5MPD - chains T and S of the 13 polymer chains in the assembly; structure by electron microscopy, 4.10 A resolution (low resolution: residue-level contacts below are approximate; hydrogen-bond / salt-bridge calls are withheld).

== Chain T ==
Name: 26S proteasome regulatory subunit RPN12
From: Saccharomyces cerevisiae (strain ATCC 204508 / S288c)
UniProtKB: P32496 (RPN12_YEAST); numbering as in UniProt (aligned over 1-274)
Amino-acid sequence (274 residues; numbered 1 to 274; the number before each row is that of its first residue):
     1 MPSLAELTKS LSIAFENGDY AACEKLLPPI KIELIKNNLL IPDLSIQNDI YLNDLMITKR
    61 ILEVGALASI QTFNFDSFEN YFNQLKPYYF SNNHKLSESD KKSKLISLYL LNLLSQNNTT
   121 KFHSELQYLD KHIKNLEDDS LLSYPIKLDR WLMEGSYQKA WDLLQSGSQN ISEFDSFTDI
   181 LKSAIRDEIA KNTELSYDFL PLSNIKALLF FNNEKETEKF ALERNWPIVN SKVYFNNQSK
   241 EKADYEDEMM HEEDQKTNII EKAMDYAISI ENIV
Not modelled in the structure: 1-6, 273-274

== Chain S ==
Name: 26S proteasome regulatory subunit RPN3
From: Saccharomyces cerevisiae (strain ATCC 204508 / S288c)
UniProtKB: P40016 (RPN3_YEAST); residues 1-523 here = UniProt positions 1-523
Amino-acid sequence (523 residues; numbered 1 to 523; the number before each row is that of its first residue):
     1 MASTAVMMDV DSSGVNDLHH SEKKYAEEDQ VQELLKVLNE ISKTTLTLDP RYIWRSLKDL
    61 SSLRNQELLN AETLCFTVNV LYPDSSSFKK NLLKFITSNH KSSVPGSAEL RNSYPASFYS
   121 VNTEKKTIEV TAEINCFMHL LVQLFLWDSK ELEQLVEFNR KVVIPNLLCY YNLRSLNLIN
   181 AKLWFYIYLS HETLARSSEE INSDNQNIIL RSTMMKFLKI ASLKHDNETK AMLINLILRD
   241 FLNNGEVDSA SDFISKLEYP HTDVSSSLEA RYFFYLSKIN AIQLDYSTAN EYIIAAIRKA
   301 PHNSKSLGFL QQSNKLHCCI QLLMGDIPEL SFFHQSNMQK SLLPYYHLTK AVKLGDLKKF
   361 TSTITKYKQL LLKDDTYQLC VRLRSNVIKT GIRIISLTYK KISLRDICLK LNLDSEQTVE
   421 YMVSRAIRDG VIEAKINHED GFIETTELLN IYDSEDPQQV FDERIKFANQ LHDEYLVSMR
   481 YPEDKKTQQN EKSENGENDD DTLDGDLMDD MSDISDLDDL GFL
Not modelled in the structure: 1-17, 493-523
Swiss-Prot annotation at these positions:
  - modified residue: Ala-2 (N-acetylalanine), Ser-454 (Phosphoserine)

== Chain T / chain S interface ==
Contacting residue pairs (68; chain T residue first):
  Asn-92(T) / Ile-201(S)
  Asn-92(T) / Asp-204(S)
  Asn-92(T) / Asn-205(S)
  Asn-93(T) / Glu-199(S)
  Asn-93(T) / Glu-200(S)
  Asn-93(T) / Ile-201(S)
  Asn-93(T) / Asp-204(S)
  Lys-121(T) / Asp-248(S)
  His-123(T) / Ile-282(S)
  His-123(T) / Leu-284(S)
  Ser-124(T) / Gly-245(S)
  Ser-124(T) / Val-247(S)
  Ser-124(T) / Asp-248(S)
  Gln-127(T) / Gly-245(S)
  Gln-127(T) / Ile-282(S)
  Gln-127(T) / Gln-378(S)
  Tyr-128(T) / Asn-244(S)
  Tyr-128(T) / Gly-245(S)
  Tyr-128(T) / Glu-246(S)
  Asp-130(T) / Gln-378(S)
  Lys-131(T) / Asn-244(S)
  Leu-152(T) / Arg-425(S)
  Met-153(T) / Ser-385(S)
  Met-153(T) / Arg-425(S)
  Glu-154(T) / Arg-384(S)
  Glu-154(T) / Ser-385(S)
  Glu-154(T) / Ile-388(S)
  Glu-154(T) / Met-422(S)
  Gly-155(T) / Tyr-421(S)
  Gly-155(T) / Met-422(S)
  Gly-155(T) / Arg-425(S)
  Ser-156(T) / Thr-418(S)
  Ser-156(T) / Met-422(S)
  Tyr-157(T) / Tyr-421(S)
  Tyr-157(T) / Arg-425(S)
  Tyr-157(T) / Arg-428(S)
  Gln-158(T) / Thr-418(S)
  Gln-158(T) / Tyr-421(S)
  Lys-159(T) / Asp-414(S)
  Asn-192(T) / Ser-424(S)
  Asn-192(T) / Arg-425(S)
  Asn-192(T) / Arg-428(S)
  Thr-193(T) / Ser-424(S)
  Leu-195(T) / Ile-427(S)
  Ser-196(T) / Ser-424(S)
  Ser-196(T) / Lys-435(S)
  Ser-196(T) / Ile-436(S)
  Tyr-197(T) / Lys-435(S)
  Tyr-197(T) / Ile-436(S)
  Tyr-197(T) / Asn-437(S)
  Tyr-197(T) / His-438(S)
  Tyr-197(T) / Glu-439(S)
  Phe-199(T) / Glu-439(S)
  Pro-201(T) / Glu-439(S)
  Asn-204(T) / His-438(S)
  Ala-207(T) / Gln-417(S)
  Leu-208(T) / Glu-420(S)
  Leu-208(T) / Tyr-421(S)
  Phe-210(T) / Gln-417(S)
  Phe-210(T) / Tyr-421(S)
  Ile-259(T) / Gln-458(S)
  Lys-262(T) / Gln-458(S)
  Lys-262(T) / Asp-462(S)
  Asp-265(T) / Lys-466(S)
  Tyr-266(T) / Asp-462(S)
  Tyr-266(T) / Ile-465(S)
  Tyr-266(T) / Lys-466(S)
  Ser-269(T) / Asn-469(S)
Other interface residues (no listed pair), chain T (38 interface residues in all): Leu-44, Lys-95, Thr-119, Thr-120, Arg-150
Other interface residues (no listed pair), chain S (40 interface residues in all): Asn-243, Gln-283, Val-381, Gln-459

== Summary ==
38 residues of chain T face 40 of chain S across their interface.
Chain T is 26S proteasome regulatory subunit RPN12 and chain S is 26S proteasome regulatory subunit RPN3, both
from Saccharomyces cerevisiae (strain ATCC 204508 / S288c); the structure, 26S proteasome in presence of ATP
(s1), was determined by electron microscopy, deposited together with 5MP9, 5MPA, 5MPB, 5MPC and 5MPE.
